Entry 4Y8U (X-ray diffraction, 2.90 A resolution); this record covers chains Q and R of the 30 polymer chains in the assembly.

# Chain Q
Name: Proteasome subunit alpha type-4
From: Saccharomyces cerevisiae (strain ATCC 204508 / S288c)
Notes: EC 3.4.25.1
UniProt: P40303 (PSA4_YEAST); residues -1 to 252 here correspond to UniProt positions 1-254 (UniProt number = residue number + 2)
Sequence (254 residues; each row starts with the number of its first residue; numbers below 1 keep their minus sign (Met-1 is residue -1)):
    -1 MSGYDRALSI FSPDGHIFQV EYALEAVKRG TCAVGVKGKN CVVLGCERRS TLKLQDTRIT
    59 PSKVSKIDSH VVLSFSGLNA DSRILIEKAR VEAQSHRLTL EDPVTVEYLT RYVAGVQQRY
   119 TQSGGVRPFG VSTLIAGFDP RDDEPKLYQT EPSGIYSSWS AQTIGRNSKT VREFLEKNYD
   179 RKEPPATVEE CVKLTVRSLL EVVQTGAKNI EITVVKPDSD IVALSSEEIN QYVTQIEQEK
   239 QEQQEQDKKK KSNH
Unresolved in the structure: -1 to 0, 241-252
Curated features (UniProtKB/Swiss-Prot):
  - modified residue: Thr58 (Phosphothreonine)

# Chain R
Name: Proteasome subunit alpha type-5
From: Saccharomyces cerevisiae (strain ATCC 204508 / S288c)
Notes: EC 3.4.25.1
UniProt: P32379 (PSA5_YEAST); residues -7 to 252 here correspond to UniProt positions 1-260 (UniProt number = residue number + 8)
Sequence (260 residues; row label = number of the first residue in the row; numbers below 1 keep their minus sign (Met-7 is residue -7)):
    -7 MFLTRSEYDR GVSTFSPEGR LFQVEYSLEA IKLGSTAIGI ATKEGVVLGV EKRATSPLLE
    53 SDSIEKIVEI DRHIGCAMSG LTADARSMIE HARTAAVTHN LYYDEDINVE SLTQSVCDLA
   113 LRFGEGASGE ERLMSRPFGV ALLIAGHDAD DGYQLFHAEP SGTFYRYNAK AIGSGSEGAQ
   173 AELLNEWHSS LTLKEAELLV LKILKQVMEE KLDENNAQLS CITKQDGFKI YDNEKTAELI
   233 KELKEKEAAE SPEEADVEMS
Unresolved in the structure: -7 to 0, 118-124, 243-252

# Interface between chain Q and chain R
Residue-residue contacts (62; chain Q residue first):
  Asp3(Q) - Glu117(R)
  Arg4(Q) - Glu117(R)
  Ala5(Q) - Val4(R)  hydrophobic
  Ala5(Q) - Glu117(R)
  Ala5(Q) - Ser127(R)
  Ser7(Q) - Ser127(R)
  Ser7(Q) - Arg128(R)
  Ile8(Q) - Gln15(R)
  Phe9(Q) - Gln15(R)
  Phe9(Q) - Tyr18(R)  hydrophobic
  Phe9(Q) - Ser19(R)
  Phe9(Q) - Leu73(R)  hydrophobic
  Phe9(Q) - Arg128(R)
  Phe9(Q) - Pro129(R)
  Phe9(Q) - Gly131(R)
  Ser10(Q) - Tyr18(R)
  Pro11(Q) - Tyr18(R)  hydrophobic
  Pro11(Q) - Glu21(R)
  Asp12(Q) - Glu21(R)
  Gly13(Q) - Tyr18(R)
  Gly13(Q) - Glu21(R)
  Gly13(Q) - Ala22(R)
  His14(Q) - Leu25(R)
  Ile15(Q) - Leu73(R)  hydrophobic
  Ile15(Q) - Arg128(R)
  Lys35(Q) - Glu52(R)  salt bridge
  Gln116(Q) - Ala75(R)
  Gln116(Q) - Asp76(R)
  Gln116(Q) - Arg128(R)
  Thr119(Q) - Arg128(R)  hydrogen bond (backbone-side chain)
  Gln120(Q) - Met126(R)
  Gln120(Q) - Ser127(R)  hydrogen bond (backbone-backbone)
  Gln120(Q) - Arg128(R)
  Gln120(Q) - Phe130(R)
  Ser121(Q) - Ser127(R)
  Gly122(Q) - Ser127(R)
  Ser151(Q) - Ala75(R)
  Gly152(Q) - Ala75(R)
  Ile153(Q) - Thr74(R)
  Ile153(Q) - Ala75(R)  hydrophobic
  Ser155(Q) - Leu51(R)
  Ser155(Q) - Ser55(R)
  Ser156(Q) - Leu51(R)
  Ser156(Q) - Glu52(R)  hydrogen bond (backbone-backbone)
  Ser156(Q) - Ser55(R)  hydrogen bond (backbone-side chain)
  Trp157(Q) - Thr47(R)
  Trp157(Q) - Ser48(R)
  Trp157(Q) - Leu50(R)
  Trp157(Q) - Leu51(R)
  Trp157(Q) - Glu52(R)
  Ser158(Q) - Leu50(R)  hydrogen bond (backbone-backbone)
  Ser158(Q) - Glu52(R)
  Ala159(Q) - Leu50(R)
  Leu173(Q) - Leu50(R)  hydrophobic
  Glu174(Q) - Ser48(R)  hydrogen bond
  Glu174(Q) - Pro49(R)
  Glu174(Q) - Leu50(R)
  Tyr177(Q) - Leu50(R)  hydrophobic
  Arg179(Q) - Pro49(R)  hydrogen bond (side chain-backbone)
  Arg179(Q) - Leu50(R)  hydrogen bond (side chain-backbone)
  Arg179(Q) - Leu51(R)  hydrogen bond (side chain-backbone)
  Arg179(Q) - Glu52(R)
Other interface residues (no listed pair), chain Q (31 interface residues in all): Arg170
Other interface residues (no listed pair), chain R (27 interface residues in all): Asp1, Ser79

# Overview
Chain Q and chain R form an interface of 31 and 27 residues respectively; the contacts include 9 hydrogen
bonds and 1 salt bridge. Polar pairs include Lys35(Q)-Glu52(R), Thr119(Q)-Arg128(R) and Ser156(Q)-Ser55(R).
Chain Q is Proteasome subunit alpha type-4 and chain R is Proteasome subunit alpha type-5, both from
Saccharomyces cerevisiae (strain ATCC 204508 / S288c); the structure, Yeast 20S proteasome beta2-H116D mutant
in complex with Ac-PAD-ep, was determined by X-ray diffraction together with 4Y69, 4Y6A, 4Y6V, 4Y6Z, 4Y70,
4Y74 and 34 further entries from the same study.
